8Q1M - chains A and B of the 5 polymer chains in the assembly; structure by X-ray diffraction, 2.00 A resolution.

[Chain A (and B)]
Protein: Soluble acetylcholine receptor
Source organism: Aplysia californica
Notes: chain B of this document is another copy of the same molecule, construct and numbering; everything in this record applies to it too
Reference sequence: Q8WSF8 (Q8WSF8_APLCA); residues 1-208 here correspond to UniProt positions 18-225 (UniProt number = residue number + 17)
Sequence (217 residues; each row starts with the number of its first residue; numbers below 1 keep their minus sign (Asp-8 is residue -8)):
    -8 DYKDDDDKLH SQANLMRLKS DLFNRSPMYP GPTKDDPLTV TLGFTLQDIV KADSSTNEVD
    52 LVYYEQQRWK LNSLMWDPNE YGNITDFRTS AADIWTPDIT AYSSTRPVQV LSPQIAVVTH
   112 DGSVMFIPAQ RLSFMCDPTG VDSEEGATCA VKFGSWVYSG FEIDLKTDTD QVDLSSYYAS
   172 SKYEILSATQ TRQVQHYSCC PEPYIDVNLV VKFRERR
Disordered / not traced: -8 to -5 (chain B: -8 to -2, 208)
Construct notes: expression tag (-8 to 0)
Cystine bridges: Cys127-Cys140, Cys190-Cys191
Covalently attached groups: N-acetylglucosamine (NAG) linked to Asn74
Residues lining bound ligands: Spiroimine (+)-4 R (ILR): Tyr93, Ser146, Trp147, Tyr188, Cys190, Cys191, Tyr195
What the authors report for this chain:
  - binding site for Spiroimine (+)-4 R: Tyr55, Tyr93, Trp147, Tyr188, Tyr195
  - post-translational modification sites: Asn74

[Chain A / chain B interface]
Residue-residue contacts (55):
  Pro18(A) with Met7(B), hydrophobic
  Tyr20(A) with Gln3(B)
  Pro21(A) with Gln3(B); Leu6(B), hydrophobic; Met7(B), hydrophobic
  Gly22(A) with Gln3(B), hydrogen bond (backbone-side chain)
  Thr24(A) with Ser2(B), hydrogen bond; Leu6(B)
  Asp26(A) with Lys-1(B); Ser2(B)
  Asp27(A) with Lys-1(B); Gln3(B), hydrogen bond
  Ser45(A) with Lys173(B), hydrogen bond (backbone-side chain)
  Ser46(A) with Lys173(B)
  Thr47(A) with Val41(B); Lys42(B); Lys173(B)
  Asn48(A) with Ser171(B), hydrogen bond (side chain-backbone); Lys173(B); Arg207(B)
  Glu49(A) with Val41(B); Arg122(B), salt bridge
  Asp89(A) with Pro104(B); Ile106(B)
  Thr91(A) with Leu102(B); Pro104(B)
  Tyr93(A) with Gln38(B), hydrogen bond (backbone-side chain)
  Ser95(A) with Val53(B); Leu102(B)
  Thr96(A) with Arg122(B), hydrogen bond (backbone-side chain)
  Arg97(A) with Gln100(B), hydrogen bond; Leu102(B); Arg122(B)
  Pro98(A) with Gln100(B); Val101(B); Leu102(B)
  Met126(A) with Gln38(B); Asp39(B); Val53(B), hydrophobic; Tyr169(B)
  Cys127(A) with Tyr169(B), hydrogen bond (backbone-side chain)
  Asp128(A) with Tyr169(B), hydrogen bond (backbone-side chain); Ser171(B); Arg207(B), salt bridge
  Trp147(A) with Ser103(B); Pro104(B); Ile118(B), hydrogen bond (side chain-backbone); Ala120(B), hydrophobic
  Val148(A) with Arg79(B), hydrogen bond (backbone-side chain); Ile106(B)
  Tyr149(A) with Arg79(B)
  Glu153(A) with Arg79(B), salt bridge
  Ser189(A) with Asp164(B), hydrogen bond; Ser166(B), hydrogen bond
  Tyr195(A) with Arg79(B)
Other interface residues (no listed pair), chain A (33 interface residues in all): Met19, Ser94, Thr130, Ser150, Cys190
Other interface residues (no listed pair), chain B (32 interface residues in all): Lys10, Tyr55, Gln57, Gly73, Val108, Ser172

[Summary]
Chain A and chain B form an interface of 33 and 32 residues respectively; the contacts include 14 hydrogen
bonds and 3 salt bridges. Polar pairs include Glu49(A)-Arg122(B), Asp128(A)-Arg207(B) and Glu153(A)-Arg79(B).
From the paper: a binding site for Spiroimine (+)-4 R at Tyr55(A), Tyr93(A) and Trp147(A) among others; a
modification site at Asn74(A).
Chain A and chain B are both Soluble acetylcholine receptor (Aplysia californica); the structure, Aplysia
californica acetylcholine-binding protein in complex with Spiroimine (+)-4 R, was determined by X-ray
diffraction together with 8QTL and 8QX2 from the same study.
